PDB entry 4U8U | X-ray diffraction, 3.20 A resolution | chains E and H of the 45 polymer chains in the assembly

# Chain E
Protein: Globin a chain
From: Glossoscolex paulistus
Amino-acid sequence (150 residues; row label = number of the first residue in the row):
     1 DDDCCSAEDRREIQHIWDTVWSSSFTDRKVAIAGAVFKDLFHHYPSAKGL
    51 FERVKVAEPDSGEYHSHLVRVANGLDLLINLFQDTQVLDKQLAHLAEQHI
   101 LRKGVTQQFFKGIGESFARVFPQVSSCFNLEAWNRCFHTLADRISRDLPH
Not modelled in the structure: 1-2
Disulfides: Cys5-Cys136
Ion coordination: heme Fe near His99 (its only coordinating residue here)
Small-molecule neighbours:
  - cyanide ion (CYN): Phe37, Phe51, His67, Val71, His99
  - heme (HEM): Leu40, Ala47, Leu50, Phe51, Arg53, Val54, His67, Arg70, Val71, Leu75, Leu78, Leu95, Gln98, His99, Arg102, Val105, Phe109, Phe110, Ile113, Phe117, Phe137, Ile144

# Chain H
Protein: Globin d Chain
From: Glossoscolex paulistus
Amino-acid sequence (141 residues; each row starts with the number of its first residue):
     1 DCSILELLKVKNQWREAFGEGHHRVQFGLELWKRFFDTHPEVKGLFKGVN
    51 GDNIYSPEFAAHAERVLSGLDMTIGLLDDTNAFKAQVTHLHSQHVERSIN
   101 PEFYEHFLGALLHVLPKYLGTKLDQDAWTKCFHTIADGIKG
Disulfides: Cys2-Cys131
Ion coordination: heme Fe near His94 (its only coordinating residue here)
Small-molecule neighbours:
  - cyanide ion (CYN): Trp32, Phe46, His62, Val66, His94
  - heme (HEM): Phe35, Val42, Leu45, Phe46, Gly48, Val49, His62, Arg65, Val66, Gly69, Leu70, Leu90, Gln93, His94, Arg97, Ile99, Phe103, Tyr104, Phe107, Phe132, Ile135, Ile139

# Interface between chain E and chain H
Pairs across the interface (39; chain E residue first):
  Ser24(E) - Lys11(H)
  Ser24(E) - Arg15(H)  hydrogen bond
  Ser24(E) - Gly75(H)
  Phe25(E) - Lys11(H)
  Phe25(E) - Asp78(H)
  Thr26(E) - Gly75(H)
  Thr26(E) - Leu76(H)
  Lys29(E) - Asp71(H)  salt bridge
  Arg53(E) - His89(H)
  Gly62(E) - Asn81(H)
  Gly62(E) - Ala82(H)
  Gly62(E) - Ala85(H)
  Glu63(E) - Ala85(H)
  His65(E) - Asp79(H)  salt bridge
  His65(E) - Ala82(H)
  Ser66(E) - Met72(H)
  Ser66(E) - Ala82(H)
  Ser66(E) - Ala85(H)
  Ser66(E) - Gln86(H)
  Val69(E) - Met72(H)  hydrophobic
  Arg70(E) - Met72(H)
  Arg70(E) - Gln86(H)  hydrogen bond
  Arg70(E) - His89(H)
  Asn73(E) - Ser68(H)  hydrogen bond
  Asn73(E) - Asp71(H)  hydrogen bond
  Asn73(E) - Met72(H)
  Leu77(E) - Glu64(H)
  Leu77(E) - Arg65(H)
  Asn80(E) - Arg24(H)
  Leu81(E) - Glu64(H)
  Gln86(E) - Pro57(H)
  Val87(E) - Pro57(H)  hydrophobic
  Val87(E) - Ala60(H)  hydrophobic
  Val87(E) - Ala61(H)
  Lys90(E) - Pro57(H)
  Lys90(E) - Glu58(H)  salt bridge
  Lys90(E) - Ala61(H)
  Gln91(E) - Arg65(H)  hydrogen bond
  His94(E) - Arg65(H)
Also at the interface, not in a pair above, chain E (21 interface residues in all): Gln98
Also at the interface, not in a pair above, chain H (23 interface residues in all): Leu8, Gln93

# Summary
The interface between chain E and chain H involves 21 residues on one side and 23 on the other; the contacts
include 5 hydrogen bonds and 3 salt bridges. Polar contacts include Lys29(E)-Asp71(H), His65(E)-Asp79(H) and
Lys90(E)-Glu58(H). Heme is bound between chain E and chain H.
Chain E is Globin a chain and chain H is Globin d Chain, both from Glossoscolex paulistus; the structure, The
Crystallographic structure of the giant hemoglobin from Glossoscolex paulistus at 3.2 A resolution, was
determined by X-ray diffraction (same publication as 4WCH).
